Entry 9MVY (X-ray diffraction, 2.71 A resolution); this record covers chains A and P of the 5 polymer chains in the assembly.

Chain A:
Name: DNA (cytosine-5)-methyltransferase 1
From: Zea mays
Notes: EC 2.1.1.37
UniProtKB: Q9AXT8 (CMT1_MAIZE); residues 130-887 here = UniProt positions 130-887
Sequence (758 residues; row label = number of the first residue in the row):
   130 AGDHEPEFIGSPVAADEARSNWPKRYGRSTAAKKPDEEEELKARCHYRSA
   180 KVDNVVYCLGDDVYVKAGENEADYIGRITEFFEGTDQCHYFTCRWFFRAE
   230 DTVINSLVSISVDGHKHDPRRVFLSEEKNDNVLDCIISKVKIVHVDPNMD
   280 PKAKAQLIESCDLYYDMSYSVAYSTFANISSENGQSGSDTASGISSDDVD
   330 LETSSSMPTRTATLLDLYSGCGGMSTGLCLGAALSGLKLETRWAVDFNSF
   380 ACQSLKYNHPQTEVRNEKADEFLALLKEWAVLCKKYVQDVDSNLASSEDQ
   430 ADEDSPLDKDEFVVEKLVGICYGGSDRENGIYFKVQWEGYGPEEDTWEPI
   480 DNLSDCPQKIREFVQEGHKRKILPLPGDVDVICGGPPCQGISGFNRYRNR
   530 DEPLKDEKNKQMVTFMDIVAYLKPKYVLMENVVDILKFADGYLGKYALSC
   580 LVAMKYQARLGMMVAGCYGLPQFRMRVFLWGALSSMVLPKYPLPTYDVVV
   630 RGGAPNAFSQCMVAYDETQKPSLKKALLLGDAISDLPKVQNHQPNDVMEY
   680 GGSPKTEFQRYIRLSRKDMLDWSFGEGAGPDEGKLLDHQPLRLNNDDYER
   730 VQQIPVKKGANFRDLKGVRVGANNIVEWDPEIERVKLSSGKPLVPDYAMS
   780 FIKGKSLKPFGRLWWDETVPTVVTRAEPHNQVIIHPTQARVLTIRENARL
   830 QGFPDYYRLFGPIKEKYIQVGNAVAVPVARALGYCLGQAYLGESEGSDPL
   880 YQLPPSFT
Disordered / not traced: 130-132, 156-168, 309-338, 417-439, 886-887
Small-molecule neighbours: S-adenosylhomocysteine (SAH): Y347, S348, G349, C350, G351, G352, M353, D375, F376, N377, E396, K397, A398, G514, P516, Q540, E559, N851, A852, V853

Chain P:
Name: Histone H3.2
From: Zea mays
UniProtKB: P69246 (H32_MAIZE); residues 1-32 here correspond to UniProt positions 2-33 (UniProt number = residue number + 1)
Sequence (32 residues; numbered 1 to 32; the number before each row is that of its first residue):
     1 ARTKQTARKSTGGKAPRKQLATKAARKSAPAT
Disordered / not traced: 1-3, 11-14, 25-32
Modified positions: K9 ((2R)-2-amino-3-(2-dimethylaminoethylsulfanyl)propanoic acid; M2L)
Curated features (UniProtKB/Swiss-Prot):
  - modified residue: K4 (N6,N6,N6-trimethyllysine), S10 (Phosphoserine), T11 (Phosphothreonine), K14 (N6-acetyllysine), K18 (N6-acetyllysine), K23 (N6-acetyllysine), K27 (N6,N6,N6-trimethyllysine), S28 (Phosphoserine)

How chain A and chain P interact:
Contacting residue pairs - 41 pairs, chain A then chain P:
  D182(A) with K4(P), salt bridge
  V194(A) with A7(P), hydrophobic
  K195(A) with Q5(P); A7(P), hydrogen bond (backbone-backbone)
  A196(A) with T6(P)
  G197(A) with T6(P)
  Y203(A) with K9(P)
  W224(A) with R8(P); K9(P)
  F225(A) with K9(P)
  F226(A) with K9(P)
  E256(A) with S10(P)
  N258(A) with R8(P); K9(P); S10(P), hydrogen bond (side chain-backbone)
  N260(A) with A7(P); R8(P), hydrogen bond (side chain-backbone)
  V261(A) with Q5(P)
  D263(A) with K4(P); Q5(P)
  C264(A) with T6(P); A7(P), hydrophobic
  C596(A) with L20(P), hydrophobic
  D626(A) with L20(P); A21(P); T22(P)
  V627(A) with L20(P), hydrogen bond (backbone-backbone); A21(P)
  V629(A) with L20(P), hydrophobic; A21(P), hydrophobic
  M641(A) with L20(P), hydrophobic
  A643(A) with K18(P); L20(P), hydrophobic
  Y644(A) with K18(P); Q19(P), hydrogen bond (backbone-backbone)
  D645(A) with R17(P)
  E646(A) with R17(P), hydrogen bond (backbone-backbone); Q19(P)
  K649(A) with Q19(P); A21(P), hydrogen bond (side chain-backbone); T22(P)
Also at the interface, not in a pair above, chain A (34 interface residues in all): V181, D230, K257, I265, V593, F602, P623, S638, V642
Also at the interface, not in a pair above, chain P (14 interface residues in all): P16

Overview:
The interface between chain A and chain P involves 34 residues on one side and 14 on the other, with 7
hydrogen bonds and 1 salt bridge. Among the polar pairs are D182(A)-K4(P), N258(A)-S10(P) and N260(A)-R8(P).
Chain A binds S-adenosylhomocysteine.
Here chain A is DNA (cytosine-5)-methyltransferase 1 and chain P is Histone H3.2, both from Zea mays. Entry
9MVY (Crystal structure of ZMET2 in complex with unmethylated CTG DNA and a histone H3Kc9me2 peptide) was
determined by X-ray diffraction.
